PDB entry 8D8K | electron microscopy, 3.13 A resolution | chains a and L of the 35 polymer chains in the assembly

Chain a:
Molecule: 15S ribosomal RNA
Source organism: Saccharomyces cerevisiae
Sequence (1713 nucleotides; numbered -63 to 1649; the number before each row is that of its first residue; numbers below 1 keep their minus sign (U-63 is residue -63)):
   -63 UUUUAUAUAAUAAUAAUAAUAUAUAUAUAUAUAUAUUAUUAUAUUAGUUA
   -13 UAUAAUAAGGAAAAGUAAAAAAUUUAUAAGAAUAUGAUGUUGGUUCAGAU
    37 UAAGCGCUAAAUAAGGACAUGACACAUGCGAAUCAUACGUUUAUUAUUGA
    87 UAAGAUAAUAAAUAUGUGGUGUAAACGUGAGUAAUUUUAUUAGGAAUUAA
   137 UGAACUAUAGAAUAAGCUAAAUACUUAAUAUAUUAUUAUAUAAAAAUAAU
   187 UUAUAUAAUAAAAAGGAUAUAUAUAUAAUAUAUAUUUAUCUAUAGUCAAG
   237 CCAAUAAUGGUUUAGGUAGUAGGUUUAUUAAGAGUUAAACCUAGCCAACG
   287 AUCCAUAAUCGAUAAUGAAAGUUAGAACGAUCACGUUGACUCUGAAAUAU
   337 AGUCAAUAUCUAUAAGAUACAGCAGUGAGGAAUAUUGGACAAUGAUCGAA
   387 AGAUUGAUCCAGUUACUUAUUAGGAUGAUAUAUAAAAAUAUUUUAUUUUA
   437 UUUAUAAAUAUUAAAUAUUUAUAAUAAUAAUAAUAAUAAUAUAUAUAUAU
   487 AAAUUGAUUAAAAAUAAAAUCCAUAAAUAAUUAAAAUAAUGAUAUUAAUU
   537 ACCAUAUAUAUUUUUAUAUGGAUAUAUAUAUUAAUAAUAAUAUUAAUUUU
   587 AUUAUUAUUAAUAAUAUAUUUUAAUAGUCCUGACUAAUAUUUGUGCCAGC
   637 AGUCGCGGUAACACAAAGAGGGCGAGCGUUAAUCAUAAUGGUUUAAAGGA
   687 UCCGUAGAAUGAAUUAUAUAUUAUAAUUUAGAGUUAAUAAAAUAUAAUUA
   737 AAGAAUUAUAAUAGUAAAGAUGAAAUAAUAAUAAUAAUUAUAAGACUAAU
   787 AUAUGUGAAAAUAUUAAUUAAAUAUUAACUGACAUUGAGGGAUUAAAACU
   837 AGAGUAGCGAAACGGAUUCGAUACCCGUGUAGUUCUAGUAGUAAACUAUG
   887 AAUACAAUUAUUUAUAAUAUAUAUUAUAUAUAAAUAAUAAAUGAAAAUGA
   937 AAGUAUUCCACCUGAAGAGUACGUUAGCAAUAAUGAAACUCAAAACAAUA
   987 GACGGUUACAGACUUAAGCAGUGGAGCAUGUUAUUUAAUUCGAUAAUCCA
  1037 CGACUAACCUUACCAUAUUUUGAAUAUUAUAAUAAUUAUUAUAAUUAUUA
  1087 UAUUACAGGCGUUACAUUGUUGUCUUUAGUUCGUGCUGCAAAGUUUUAGA
  1137 UUAAGUUCAUAAACGAACAAAACUCCAUAUAUAUAAUUUUAAUUAUAUAU
  1187 AAUUUUAUAUUAUUUAUUAAUAUAAAGAAAGGAAUUAAGACAAAUCAUAA
  1237 UGAUCCUUAUAAUAUGGGUAAUAGACGUGCUAUAAUAAAAUGAUAAUAAA
  1287 AUUAUAUAAAAUAUAUUUAAUUAUAUUUAAUUAAUAAUAUAAAACAUUUU
  1337 AAUUUUUAAUAUAUUUUUUUAUUAUAUAUUAAUAUGAAUUAUAAUCUGAA
  1387 AUUCGAUUAUAUGAAAAAAGAAUUGCUAGUAAUACGUAAAUUAGUAUGUU
  1437 ACGGUGAAUAUUCUAACUGUUUCGCACUAAUCACUCAUCACGCGUUGAAA
  1487 CAUAUUAUUAUCUUAUUAUUUAUAUAAUAUUUUUUAAUAAAUAUUAAUAA
  1537 UUAUUAAUUUAUAUUUAUUUAUAUCAGAAAUAAUAUGAAUUAAUGCGAAG
  1587 UUGAAAUACAGUUACCGUAGGGGAACCUGCGGUGGGCUUAUAAAUAUCUU
  1637 AAAUAUUCUUACA
Disordered / not traced: -54 to -16, 3-7, 86-88, 167-171, 211-213, 421-477, 546-549, 564-599, 705-707, 906-910, 1075-1077, 1362-1366, 1529-1535
Ion coordination: Mg2+ site 1 near A20 (its only coordinating residue here); Mg2+ site 2 near A33 (its only coordinating residue here); Mg2+ site 3 near C54 (its only coordinating residue here); Mg2+ site 4: A55, U56, G115; Mg2+ site 5 near A110 (its only coordinating residue here); Mg2+ site 6: A116, G117, A294; Mg2+ site 7: G117, A294; Mg2+ site 8: A159, C160; Mg2+ site 9 near U256 (its only coordinating residue here); Mg2+ site 10 near G270 (its only coordinating residue here); Mg2+ site 11: A287, U288; Mg2+ site 12: A312, A313; 31 more Mg2+ sites not listed

Chain L:
Name: MRPS12 isoform 1
Source organism: Saccharomyces cerevisiae
Reference sequence: A0A6A5Q5F6 (A0A6A5Q5F6_YEASX); residues 1-153 here = UniProt positions 1-153
Chain sequence (153 residues; numbered 1 to 153; the number before each row is that of its first residue):
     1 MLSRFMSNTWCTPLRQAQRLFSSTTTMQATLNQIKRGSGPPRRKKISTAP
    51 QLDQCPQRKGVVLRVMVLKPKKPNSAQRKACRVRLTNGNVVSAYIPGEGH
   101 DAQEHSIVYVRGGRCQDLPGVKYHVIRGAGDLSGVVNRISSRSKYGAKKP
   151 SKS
Disordered / not traced: 1-28, 150-153

Interface between chain a and chain L:
Pairs across the interface (120; chain a residue first):
  U31(a) with Lys45(L), salt bridge to the phosphate
  C32(a) with Lys45(L), salt bridge to the phosphate
  A39(a) with Pro56(L), base contact
  G40(a) with Pro56(L), base contact; Gln57(L), hydrogen bond to the base
  C41(a) with Gln57(L), hydrogen bond to the sugar; Ile126(L), sugar contact
  G42(a) with Arg142(L), sugar contact; Ser143(L), hydrogen bond to the sugar; Gly146(L), hydrogen bond to the sugar
  C43(a) with Arg142(L), hydrogen bond to the sugar; Ser143(L), sugar contact; Gly146(L), phosphate contact; Ala147(L), sugar contact; Lys148(L), phosphate contact
  U44(a) with Lys148(L), salt bridge to the phosphate; Lys149(L), phosphate contact
  U308(a) with Arg42(L), sugar contact
  G366(a) with Arg58(L), phosphate contact; Thr86(L), phosphate contact
  A367(a) with Cys55(L), base contact; Pro56(L), base contact; Gln57(L), sugar contact; Arg58(L), salt bridge to the phosphate; Lys59(L), hydrogen bond to the phosphate; Thr86(L), hydrogen bond to the phosphate; Tyr109(L), sugar contact
  U614(a) with Arg142(L), salt bridge to the phosphate; Ser143(L), hydrogen bond to the phosphate
  C615(a) with Ser141(L), phosphate contact; Arg142(L), hydrogen bond to the phosphate; Ser143(L), hydrogen bond to the phosphate; Lys144(L), hydrogen bond to the phosphate
  C616(a) with Ser141(L), hydrogen bond to the phosphate; Lys144(L), salt bridge to the phosphate
  C632(a) with Pro73(L), base contact; Ser75(L), phosphate contact
  C633(a) with Ser75(L), phosphate contact; Ala76(L), phosphate contact
  A634(a) with Ala76(L), phosphate contact; Gln77(L), hydrogen bond to the phosphate; Lys79(L), salt bridge to the phosphate; Glu98(L), phosphate contact
  G635(a) with Ala76(L), base contact; Arg78(L), hydrogen bond to the base; Lys79(L), salt bridge to the phosphate; Gly97(L), phosphate contact; Glu98(L), phosphate contact
  C636(a) with Asn74(L), base contact; Arg78(L), base contact; Tyr94(L), hydrogen bond to the phosphate; Pro96(L), phosphate contact; Gly97(L), hydrogen bond to the phosphate; Tyr145(L), sugar contact
  A637(a) with Cys115(L), base contact; Gln116(L), base contact; Asp117(L), hydrogen bond to the base
  G638(a) with Gln116(L), hydrogen bond to the phosphate
  U639(a) with Arg114(L), salt bridge to the phosphate; Gln116(L), hydrogen bond to the phosphate
  G641(a) with Asn74(L), hydrogen bond to the base
  C642(a) with Asn74(L), hydrogen bond to the base
  G643(a) with Asn74(L), base contact; Ser75(L), hydrogen bond to the base
  A651(a) with Glu98(L), sugar contact; Arg138(L), salt bridge to the phosphate
  A652(a) with Arg138(L), salt bridge to the phosphate; Ile139(L), hydrogen bond to the phosphate; Ser140(L), hydrogen bond to the phosphate
  A653(a) with Ile139(L), phosphate contact
  G664(a) with Lys144(L), sugar contact
  U665(a) with Arg111(L), sugar contact
  U666(a) with Pro56(L), hydrogen bond to the sugar; Arg111(L), sugar contact; Gly112(L), hydrogen bond to the sugar
  A667(a) with Thr48(L), phosphate contact; Ala49(L), phosphate contact; Leu52(L), sugar contact; Gln54(L), hydrogen bond to the sugar; Cys55(L), hydrogen bond to the sugar; Pro56(L), sugar contact; Gly112(L), phosphate contact; Gly113(L), phosphate contact
  A668(a) with Ser47(L), hydrogen bond to the phosphate; Gln54(L), phosphate contact
  C670(a) with Arg42(L), salt bridge to the phosphate
  A671(a) with Arg42(L), salt bridge to the phosphate
  U672(a) with Arg43(L), base contact
  A673(a) with Arg43(L), salt bridge to the phosphate
  A674(a) with Gly39(L), hydrogen bond to the base; Pro40(L), base contact; Pro41(L), base contact
  G677(a) with Ala29(L), hydrogen bond to the base
  A695(a) with Asn32(L), hydrogen bond to the sugar; Lys35(L), salt bridge to the phosphate
  C944(a) with Asn32(L), phosphate contact
  C945(a) with Thr30(L), hydrogen bond to the phosphate; Asn32(L), hydrogen bond to the phosphate; Gln33(L), base contact; Arg36(L), salt bridge to the phosphate
  A946(a) with Gln33(L), hydrogen bond to the base; Arg36(L), salt bridge to the phosphate
  C947(a) with Ala29(L), base contact; Gln33(L), hydrogen bond to the base
  U949(a) with Gly39(L), base contact; Pro41(L), sugar contact
  C975(a) with Lys122(L), salt bridge to the phosphate
  U976(a) with Pro119(L), phosphate contact; Gly120(L), hydrogen bond to the phosphate; Lys122(L), salt bridge to the phosphate
  C977(a) with Lys71(L), salt bridge to the phosphate; Pro119(L), phosphate contact
  A978(a) with Lys71(L), salt bridge to the phosphate; Arg114(L), salt bridge to the phosphate
  C1479(a) with Arg64(L), phosphate contact
  G1480(a) with Arg64(L), salt bridge to the phosphate; Arg82(L), salt bridge to the phosphate
  C1582(a) with Pro119(L), sugar contact
  A1584(a) with Lys69(L), sugar contact
  A1585(a) with Lys72(L), phosphate contact
Other interface residues (no listed pair), chain a (57 interface residues in all): G676, C948, G1583
Other interface residues (no listed pair), chain L (68 interface residues in all): Ser38, Arg127, Gly128, Ala129, Asn137

Overview:
57 residues of chain a and 68 residues of chain L are in contact, with 37 hydrogen bonds and 24 salt bridges.
Among the polar pairs are G40(a)-Gln57(L), G635(a)-Arg78(L) and A637(a)-Asp117(L). The Mg2+ site 4 is built by
A55(a), U56(a) and G115(a).
Chain a is 15S ribosomal RNA and chain L is MRPS12 isoform 1, both from Saccharomyces cerevisiae; the
structure, Yeast mitochondrial small subunit assembly intermediate (State 2), was determined by electron
microscopy (same publication as 8D8J and 8D8L).
